Entry 7WV9 (electron microscopy, 3.36 A resolution); this record covers chains B and S of the 5 polymer chains in the assembly.

Chain B:
Molecule: Guanine nucleotide-binding protein G(I)/G(S)/G(T) subunit beta-1
Organism: Homo sapiens
UniProt: P62873 (GBB1_HUMAN); numbering as in UniProt (aligned over 2-340)
Chain sequence (359 residues; each row starts with the number of its first residue; numbers below 1 keep their minus sign (Met-18 is residue -18)):
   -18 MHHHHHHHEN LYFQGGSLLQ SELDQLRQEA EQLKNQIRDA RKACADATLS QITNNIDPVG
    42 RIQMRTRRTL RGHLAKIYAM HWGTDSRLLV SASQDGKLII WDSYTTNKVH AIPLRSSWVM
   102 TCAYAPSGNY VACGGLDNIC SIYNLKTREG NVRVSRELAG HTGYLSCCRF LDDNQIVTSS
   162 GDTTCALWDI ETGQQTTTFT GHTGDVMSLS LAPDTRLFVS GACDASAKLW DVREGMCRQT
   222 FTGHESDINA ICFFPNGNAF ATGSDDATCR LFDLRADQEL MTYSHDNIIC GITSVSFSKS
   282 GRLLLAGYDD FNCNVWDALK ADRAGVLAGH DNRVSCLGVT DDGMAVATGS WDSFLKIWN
Unresolved in the structure: -18 to 2
Sequence notes: initiating methionine (-18); expression tag (-17 to 1)
Curated features (UniProtKB/Swiss-Prot):
  - modified residue: Ser2 (N-acetylserine), His266 (Phosphohistidine)
  - natural variant: Leu30 (L30F: In MRD42; uncertain significance), Arg52 (R52G: In MRD42), Gly64 (G64V: In MRD42), Asp76 (D76E: In MRD42; D76G: In MRD42), Gly77 (G77S: In MRD42), Lys78 (K78R: In MRD42), Ile80 (I80N: In MRD42; I80T: In MRD42), His91 (H91R: In MRD42; uncertain significance), Ala92 (A92T: In MRD42), Pro94 (P94S: In MRD42), Leu95 (L95P: In MRD42), Arg96 (R96L: In MRD42), 5 further natural variant entries in UniProt

Chain S:
Molecule: ScFv16
Organism: Mus musculus
Notes: antibody fragment or engineered binder
Chain sequence (266 residues; each row starts with the number of its first residue; note: 2 numbers in that range are skipped by the numbering (no residue carries them; nothing is unmodelled there); a row labelled like 121A-121N holds insertion residues (121A, then the next letters in order)):
     1 DVQLVESGGG LVQPGGSRKL SCSASGFAFS SFGMHWVRQA PEKGLEWVAY ISSGSGTIYY
    61 ADTVKGRFTI SRDDPKNTLF LQMTSLRSED TAMYYCVRSI YYYGSSPFDF WGQGTTLTVS
   121 S
121A-121N GGGGSGGGGSGGGG
   124 SDIVMTQATS SVPVTPGESV SISCRSSKSL LHSNGNTYLY WFLQRPGQSP QLLIYRMSNL
   184 ASGVPDRFSG SGSGTAFTLT ISRLEAEDVG VYYCMQHLEY PLTFGAGTKL ELKAAAENLY
   244 FQGHHHHHHH H
Unresolved in the structure: 1, 121A-121N, 236-254

How chain B and chain S interact:
Contacting residue pairs (9):
  Asp66(B) - Tyr103(S)
  Arg68(B) - Tyr103(S)
  Asp83(B) - Tyr103(S)
  Val90(B) - Tyr102(S)  hydrophobic
  Arg129(B) - Val2(S)
  Arg129(B) - Phe27(S)
  Glu130(B) - Phe27(S)
  Glu130(B) - Ala28(S)
  Asn132(B) - Ala28(S)
Also at the interface, not in a pair above, chain B (9 interface residues in all): His91, Gly131
Also at the interface, not in a pair above, chain S (6 interface residues in all): Phe32

Overview:
9 residues of chain B face 6 of chain S across their interface.
Here chain B is Guanine nucleotide-binding protein G(I)/G(S)/G(T) subunit beta-1 (Homo sapiens) and chain S is
ScFv16 (Mus musculus). Entry 7WV9 (Allosteric modulator ZCZ011 binding to CP55940-bound cannabinoid receptor 1
in complex with Gi protein) was determined by electron microscopy together with 7FEE from the same study.
